PDB entry 3KWW | X-ray diffraction, 2.18 A resolution | chains A and B of the 3 polymer chains in the assembly

Chain A:
Molecule: HLA class I histocompatibility antigen, B-35 alpha chain
Organism: Homo sapiens
Notes: fragment: residues in UNP 25-300
Reference sequence: P30685 (1B35_HUMAN); residues 1-276 here correspond to UniProt positions 25-300 (UniProt number = residue number + 24)
Chain sequence (276 residues; row label = number of the first residue in the row):
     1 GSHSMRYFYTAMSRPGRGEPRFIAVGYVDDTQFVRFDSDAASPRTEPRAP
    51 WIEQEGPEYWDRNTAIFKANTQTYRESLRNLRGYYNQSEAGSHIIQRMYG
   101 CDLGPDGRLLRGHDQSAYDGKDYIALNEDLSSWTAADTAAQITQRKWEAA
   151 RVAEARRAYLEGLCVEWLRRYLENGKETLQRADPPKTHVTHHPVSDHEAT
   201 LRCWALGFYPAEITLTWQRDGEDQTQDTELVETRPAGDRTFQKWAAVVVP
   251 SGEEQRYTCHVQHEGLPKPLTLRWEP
Sequence notes: engineered mutation Ala-65 (Gln89 in P30685), Ala-69 (Thr93 in P30685), Ala-155 (Gln179 in P30685)
Disulfides: Cys-101/Cys-164, Cys-203/Cys-259
Reported in the primary citation:
  - mutagenesis - Q65A, T69A: unchanged binding to SB27 TCR

Chain B:
Molecule: Beta-2-microglobulin
Organism: Homo sapiens
Reference sequence: P61769 (B2MG_HUMAN); residues 1-99 here correspond to UniProt positions 21-119 (UniProt number = residue number + 20)
Chain sequence (99 residues; numbered 1 to 99; the number before each row is that of its first residue):
     1 IQRTPKIQVYSRHPAENGKSNFLNCYVSGFHPSDIEVDLLKNGERIEKVE
    51 HSDLSFSKDWSFYLLYYTEFTPTEKDEYACRVNHVTLSQPKIVKWDRDM
Disulfides: Cys-25/Cys-80
Swiss-Prot annotation at these positions:
  - modified residue: Gln-2 (Pyrrolidone carboxylic acid)
  - glycosylation: Ile-1 (N-linked (Glc) (glycation) isoleucine), Lys-19 (N-linked (Glc) (glycation) lysine), Lys-41 (N-linked (Glc) (glycation) lysine), Lys-48 (N-linked (Glc) (glycation) lysine), Lys-58 (N-linked (Glc) (glycation) lysine), Lys-91 (N-linked (Glc) (glycation) lysine), Lys-94 (N-linked (Glc) (glycation) lysine)

Interface between chain A and chain B:
Residue-residue contacts (62):
  Phe-8(A) with Ser-55(B); Phe-56(B), hydrophobic
  Tyr-9(A) with Phe-56(B)
  Thr-10(A) with Phe-56(B); Phe-62(B)
  Met-12(A) with Ser-33(B), hydrogen bond; Asp-34(B)
  Arg-17(A) with Asp-34(B), salt bridge
  Val-25(A) with Asp-53(B); Leu-54(B); Ser-55(B)
  Tyr-27(A) with Ser-55(B); Tyr-63(B), hydrogen bond
  Gln-32(A) with Asp-53(B), hydrogen bond
  Arg-35(A) with Asp-53(B), salt bridge
  Arg-48(A) with Asp-53(B), salt bridge
  Ile-94(A) with Pro-32(B), hydrophobic; Ser-33(B)
  Gln-96(A) with His-31(B), hydrogen bond; Phe-56(B); Trp-60(B), hydrogen bond (side chain-backbone); Phe-62(B)
  Arg-97(A) with Phe-56(B)
  Met-98(A) with Phe-56(B), hydrophobic; Lys-58(B); Trp-60(B), hydrophobic
  Gln-115(A) with Trp-60(B)
  Ser-116(A) with Trp-60(B)
  Ala-117(A) with Trp-60(B), hydrophobic
  Asp-119(A) with His-31(B)
  Gly-120(A) with Arg-3(B), hydrogen bond (backbone-side chain); His-31(B); Trp-60(B)
  Asp-122(A) with Trp-60(B), hydrogen bond
  His-192(A) with Asp-98(B), salt bridge
  Arg-202(A) with Asp-98(B), hydrogen bond (side chain-backbone); Met-99(B)
  Trp-204(A) with Asp-98(B); Met-99(B)
  Val-231(A) with Gln-8(B)
  Glu-232(A) with Lys-6(B), salt bridge; Gln-8(B); Tyr-26(B); Ser-28(B), hydrogen bond
  Thr-233(A) with Tyr-26(B)
  Arg-234(A) with Gln-8(B); Tyr-10(B); Tyr-26(B); Met-99(B), hydrogen bond (side chain-backbone)
  Pro-235(A) with Tyr-10(B), hydrogen bond (backbone-side chain); Asn-24(B); Tyr-26(B); Leu-65(B), hydrophobic
  Ala-236(A) with Arg-12(B), hydrogen bond (backbone-side chain); Asn-24(B), hydrogen bond (backbone-side chain)
  Gly-237(A) with Arg-12(B), hydrogen bond (backbone-side chain); Leu-65(B)
  Asp-238(A) with Arg-12(B)
  Gln-242(A) with Tyr-10(B); Ser-11(B), hydrogen bond (side chain-backbone); Arg-12(B), hydrogen bond (side chain-backbone)
  Trp-244(A) with Met-99(B), hydrogen bond (side chain-backbone)
Other interface residues (no listed pair), chain A (34 interface residues in all): Ile-23
Other interface residues (no listed pair), chain B (28 interface residues in all): Ile-1, His-13, Ser-57, Asp-59

Summary:
34 residues of chain A and 28 residues of chain B are in contact, with 17 hydrogen bonds and 5 salt bridges.
Polar contacts include Arg-17(A)/Asp-34(B), Arg-35(A)/Asp-53(B) and Arg-48(A)/Asp-53(B). The paper reports
that Q65A and T69A of chain A leave binding to SB27 TCR unchanged.
Here chain A is HLA class I histocompatibility antigen, B-35 alpha chain and chain B is Beta-2-microglobulin,
both from Homo sapiens. Entry 3KWW (Crystal structure of the 'restriction triad' mutant of HLA B*3508,
beta-2-microglobulin and EBV peptide) was determined by X-ray diffraction, deposited together with 3KXF.
